Entry 7V3H (electron microscopy, 3.60 A resolution); this record covers chains B and C of the 12 polymer chains in the assembly.

# Chain B (and C)
Protein: Envelope protein E
Organism: Dengue virus type 2 (strain Thailand/NGS-C/1944)
Notes: chain C of this document is another copy of the same molecule, construct and numbering; everything in this record applies to it too
UniProtKB: P14340 (POLG_DEN2N); residues 1-495 here correspond to UniProt positions 281-775 (UniProt number = residue number + 280)
Amino-acid sequence (495 residues; each row starts with the number of its first residue):
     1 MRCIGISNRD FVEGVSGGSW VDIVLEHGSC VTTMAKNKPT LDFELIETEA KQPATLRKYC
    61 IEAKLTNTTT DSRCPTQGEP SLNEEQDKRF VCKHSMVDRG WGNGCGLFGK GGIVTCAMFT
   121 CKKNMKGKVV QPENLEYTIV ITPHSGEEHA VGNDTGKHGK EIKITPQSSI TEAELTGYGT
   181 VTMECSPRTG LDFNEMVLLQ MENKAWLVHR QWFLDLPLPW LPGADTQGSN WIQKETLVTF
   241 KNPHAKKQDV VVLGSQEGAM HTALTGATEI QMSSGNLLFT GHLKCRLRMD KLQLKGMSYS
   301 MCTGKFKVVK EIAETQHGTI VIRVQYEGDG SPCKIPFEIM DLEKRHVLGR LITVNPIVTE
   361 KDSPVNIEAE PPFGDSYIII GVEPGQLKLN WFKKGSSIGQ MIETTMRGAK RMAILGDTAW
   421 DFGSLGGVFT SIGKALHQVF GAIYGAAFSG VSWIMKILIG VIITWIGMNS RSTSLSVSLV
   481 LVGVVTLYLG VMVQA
Covalent attachments: N-acetylglucosamine (NAG) linked to N67, N153
Curated features (UniProtKB/Swiss-Prot):
  - region: D98 to G111 (Fusion peptide)
  - site: A495 (Cleavage)
  - glycosylation (N-linked (GlcNAc...) asparagine): N67, N153

# Interface between chain B and chain C
Contacting residue pairs - 12 pairs, chain B then chain C:
  W20(B) with E343(C)
  E133(B) with E311(C)
  Q167(B) with E311(C)
  S168(B) with K388(C)
  S186(B) with N390(C)
  R188(B) with I312(C); N390(C), hydrogen bond (side chain-backbone); W391(C)
  R286(B) with L342(C); E343(C)
  R288(B) with E343(C), salt bridge
  L425(B) with K344(C)
Interface residues without a listed pair, chain B (14 interface residues in all): P166, S169, I170, E184, D192
Interface residues without a listed pair, chain C (12 interface residues in all): Y377, L389, F392, K394

# Overview
The interface between chain B and chain C involves 14 residues on one side and 12 on the other, with 1
hydrogen bond and 1 salt bridge. Polar pairs include R288(B)-E343(C) and R188(B)-N390(C).
Chain B and chain C are both Envelope protein E (Dengue virus type 2 (strain Thailand/NGS-C/1944)); the
structure, DENV2_NGC_Fab_C10 28degrees (3Fab:3E), was determined by electron microscopy together with 7V3F,
7V3G, 7V3I and 7V3J from the same study.
